6TMK - chains B and A of the 90 polymer chains in the assembly; structure by electron microscopy, 2.90 A resolution.

# Chain B
Molecule: subunit b
Organism: Toxoplasma gondii (strain ATCC 50853 / GT1)
UniProt: S7V2T0 (S7V2T0_TOXGG); residue numbers follow UniProt; this construct covers 1-571
Chain sequence (571 residues; numbered 1 to 571; the number before each row is that of its first residue):
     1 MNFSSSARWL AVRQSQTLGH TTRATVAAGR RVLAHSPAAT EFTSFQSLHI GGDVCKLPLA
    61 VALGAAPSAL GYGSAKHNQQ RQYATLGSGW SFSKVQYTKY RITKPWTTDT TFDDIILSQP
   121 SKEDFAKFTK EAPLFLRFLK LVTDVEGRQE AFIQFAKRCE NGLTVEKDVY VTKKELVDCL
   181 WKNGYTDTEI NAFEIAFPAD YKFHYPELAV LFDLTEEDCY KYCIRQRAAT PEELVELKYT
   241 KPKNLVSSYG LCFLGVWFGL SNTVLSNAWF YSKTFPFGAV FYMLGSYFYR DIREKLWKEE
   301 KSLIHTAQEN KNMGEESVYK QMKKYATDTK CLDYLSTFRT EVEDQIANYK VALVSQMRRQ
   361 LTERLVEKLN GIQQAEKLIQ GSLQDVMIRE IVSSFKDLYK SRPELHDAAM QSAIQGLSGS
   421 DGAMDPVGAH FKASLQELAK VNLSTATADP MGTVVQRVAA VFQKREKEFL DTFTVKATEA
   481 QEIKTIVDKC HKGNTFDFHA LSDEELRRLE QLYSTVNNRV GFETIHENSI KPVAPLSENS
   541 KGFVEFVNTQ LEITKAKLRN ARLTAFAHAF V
Not modelled in the structure: 1-82, 419-423
Construct notes: conflict Leu48 (Ser in S7V2T0), Thr472 (Ala in S7V2T0)

# Chain A
Molecule: subunit d
Organism: Toxoplasma gondii (strain ATCC 50853 / GT1)
UniProt: S7V493 (S7V493_TOXGG); residues 1-536 here correspond to UniProt positions 134-669 (UniProt number = residue number + 133)
Chain sequence (536 residues; row label = number of the first residue in the row):
     1 MQALRRGAAI PSRLLPRRDS WMSLAPFVAP NNAAAWRKLR DGAQEVQTVI ERQSTPGKPQ
    61 QIDWAKWESQ IAHKDILNCL KTFYTNQVQI LDRALGALET AKTPAPCEGA EKGWALFDAA
   121 LSACAKSVEK SEELLSNGAR ALWVSCSNPP VWKVNTNEWL DSDQYWQAFV EKHHFYSQYQ
   181 PGVVDPEAPQ EVEAFKQAWH SRMGKFNDRS DTPMLYAYMN ELPSWEYYDL HRSAFLEHMT
   241 YFLVRTGGDF RFFPEMPPWQ WLAHMENLRF KLLSVAQSRR SQLQLANLER ERALDFLPVD
   301 VEHHGEEYTQ KFLQYETELF QACAARLMGH FMFLCDPFIP VQSAEALSAV TRVDNGKGKL
   361 FSLGDDVNAL FYLPEQQRRD VERPTQAVQT LLGHLEATGR PFNPCYSELL HVHAEVLEER
   421 GEHWLTAPGE CVSQAFLRRL RTDDPAYEVY CSYFKEMYER FAGAKEVSME DGRKRLATIE
   481 KNAQEEAAAY GLALKTMGSA ELAHKAREGA AKLEQLRKAQ EKAAGKSAQT VQENKM
Not modelled in the structure: 1-19, 101-106, 289-303, 508-536
Construct notes: conflict Thr351 (Ala484 in S7V493)
Residues lining bound ligands: 1,2-diacyl-sn-glycero-3-phosphocholine (PC1): Leu215, Ala217, Tyr218, Met219

# How chain B and chain A interact
Residue-residue contacts (89):
  Thr85(B) - Lys153(A)
  Leu86(B) - Lys153(A)
  Gly87(B) - Pro150(A)
  Gly87(B) - Lys153(A)
  Ser88(B) - Pro150(A)
  Gly89(B) - Pro150(A)
  Gly89(B) - Trp152(A)
  Gly89(B) - Lys153(A)  hydrogen bond (backbone-side chain)
  Trp90(B) - Trp152(A)
  Ser91(B) - Trp152(A)
  Ile304(B) - Trp152(A)  hydrophobic
  Lys311(B) - Ser145(A)  hydrogen bond (side chain-backbone)
  Glu315(B) - Ser145(A)  hydrogen bond
  Glu315(B) - Cys146(A)  hydrogen bond
  Met322(B) - Leu135(A)
  Met322(B) - Gly138(A)
  Met322(B) - Ala139(A)
  Met322(B) - Leu142(A)  hydrophobic
  Tyr325(B) - Leu135(A)
  Thr327(B) - Phe27(A)
  Asp328(B) - Phe27(A)
  Asp328(B) - Val128(A)
  Thr329(B) - Glu132(A)
  Cys331(B) - Leu24(A)  hydrophobic
  Cys331(B) - Cys124(A)  hydrophobic
  Leu332(B) - Leu121(A)  hydrophobic
  Leu332(B) - Cys124(A)  hydrophobic
  Leu332(B) - Ala125(A)
  Tyr334(B) - Ser20(A)
  Tyr334(B) - Trp21(A)
  Tyr334(B) - Ser23(A)
  Leu335(B) - Leu24(A)  hydrophobic
  Leu335(B) - Phe117(A)
  Leu335(B) - Leu121(A)  hydrophobic
  Thr337(B) - Ser20(A)
  Thr337(B) - Trp21(A)  hydrogen bond (side chain-backbone)
  Phe338(B) - Trp21(A)  hydrophobic
  Arg339(B) - Trp114(A)
  Arg339(B) - Phe117(A)
  Glu341(B) - Ser20(A)  hydrogen bond (side chain-backbone)
  Glu341(B) - Trp21(A)  hydrogen bond
  Glu341(B) - Met22(A)
  Glu343(B) - Trp114(A)  hydrogen bond
  Gln345(B) - Ala43(A)
  Gln345(B) - Val46(A)
  Asn348(B) - Ile50(A)
  Tyr349(B) - Val46(A)  hydrophobic
  Tyr349(B) - Val49(A)  hydrophobic
  Tyr349(B) - Ile50(A)  hydrophobic
  Val351(B) - Leu95(A)  hydrophobic
  Val351(B) - Leu98(A)  hydrophobic
  Ala352(B) - Val49(A)  hydrophobic
  Ala352(B) - Ile50(A)  hydrophobic
  Ala352(B) - Gln53(A)
  Ser355(B) - Gln53(A)  hydrogen bond (backbone-side chain)
  Gln356(B) - Gln53(A)  hydrogen bond
  Arg358(B) - Lys58(A)
  Arg358(B) - Leu91(A)
  Arg358(B) - Asp92(A)
  Arg359(B) - Gln53(A)
  Arg359(B) - Pro56(A)
  Arg359(B) - Gly57(A)
  Leu361(B) - Phe83(A)  hydrophobic
  Thr362(B) - Gln60(A)
  Thr362(B) - Ile62(A)
  Thr362(B) - Tyr84(A)  hydrogen bond
  Leu365(B) - Leu80(A)  hydrophobic
  Leu365(B) - Tyr84(A)  hydrophobic
  Val366(B) - Ile62(A)  hydrophobic
  Leu369(B) - Trp67(A)  hydrophobic
  Leu369(B) - Leu77(A)  hydrophobic
  Asn370(B) - Trp67(A)
  Ile372(B) - Ile76(A)  hydrophobic
  Gln373(B) - Trp67(A)
  Gln373(B) - Gln70(A)  hydrogen bond
  Gln373(B) - Ile71(A)
  Glu376(B) - Ile71(A)
  Glu376(B) - Ala72(A)  hydrogen bond (side chain-backbone)
  Phe469(B) - His73(A)
  Phe522(B) - Phe83(A)  hydrophobic
  Glu523(B) - Phe83(A)
  Ala534(B) - Lys38(A)
  Leu536(B) - Lys38(A)
  Asn539(B) - Leu116(A)
  Ser540(B) - Leu116(A)
  Gly542(B) - Lys112(A)
  Phe543(B) - Gly109(A)
  Phe546(B) - Gly109(A)
  Phe546(B) - Lys112(A)
Interface residues without a listed pair, chain B (64 interface residues in all): Phe92, Ala307, Val318, Tyr319, Ala326, Ser336, Lys350, Val354, Lys368, Phe473, Val520, Glu545
Interface residues without a listed pair, chain A (60 interface residues in all): Leu39, Arg52, Pro59, Trp64, Gln87, Val88, Ala110, Gly113, Ala120, Val151

# Overview
The interface between chain B and chain A involves 64 residues on one side and 60 on the other; the contacts
include 13 hydrogen bonds. Among the polar pairs are Gly89(B)-Lys153(A), Lys311(B)-Ser145(A) and
Glu315(B)-Ser145(A). Ligands of chain A: 1,2-diacyl-sn-glycero-3-phosphocholine.
Here chain B is subunit b and chain A is subunit d, both from Toxoplasma gondii (strain ATCC 50853 / GT1).
Entry 6TMK (Cryo-EM structure of Toxoplasma gondii mitochondrial ATP synthase dimer, composite model) was
determined by electron microscopy (same publication as 6TMG, 6TMH, 6TMI, 6TMJ and 6TML).
